PDB entry 6W2D | electron microscopy, 4.00 A resolution | chains m and r of the 21 polymer chains in the assembly

== Chain m (and r) ==
Name: Triplex capsid protein 2
From: Epstein-Barr virus (strain B95-8)
Notes: chain r of this document is another copy of the same molecule, construct and numbering; everything in this record applies to it too
UniProt: P25214 (TRX2_EBVB9); residues 1-301 here = UniProt positions 1-301
Sequence (301 residues; row label = number of the first residue in the row):
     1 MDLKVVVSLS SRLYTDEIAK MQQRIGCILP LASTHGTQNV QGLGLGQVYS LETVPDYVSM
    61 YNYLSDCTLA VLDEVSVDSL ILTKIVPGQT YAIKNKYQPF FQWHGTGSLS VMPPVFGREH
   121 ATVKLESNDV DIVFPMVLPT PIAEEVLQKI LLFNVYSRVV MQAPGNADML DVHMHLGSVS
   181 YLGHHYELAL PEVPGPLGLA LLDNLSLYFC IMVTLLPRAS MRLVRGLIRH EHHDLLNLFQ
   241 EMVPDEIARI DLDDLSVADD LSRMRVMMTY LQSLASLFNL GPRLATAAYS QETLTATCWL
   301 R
Disordered / not traced: 300-301

== Interface between chain m and chain r ==
Pairs across the interface (104):
  T106(m) - D66(r)
  E144(m) - Q272(r)
  E145(m) - R265(r)  salt bridge
  E145(m) - T269(r)
  Q148(m) - R265(r)  hydrogen bond (side chain-backbone)
  Q148(m) - M268(r)
  Q148(m) - T269(r)  hydrogen bond (side chain-backbone)
  K149(m) - R265(r)
  L152(m) - M264(r)  hydrophobic
  V155(m) - L223(r)  hydrophobic
  V155(m) - L227(r)  hydrophobic
  Y156(m) - R222(r)  hydrogen bond
  Y156(m) - L261(r)  hydrophobic
  Y156(m) - M264(r)
  R158(m) - G226(r)
  R158(m) - R229(r)
  V159(m) - G226(r)
  D168(m) - V257(r)
  H175(m) - L261(r)
  L199(m) - L227(r)
  L199(m) - R229(r)
  L199(m) - E231(r)
  L202(m) - L227(r)
  D203(m) - L227(r)
  D203(m) - H232(r)
  D203(m) - H233(r)  hydrogen bond (side chain-backbone)
  S206(m) - V224(r)
  S206(m) - L227(r)
  S206(m) - L236(r)
  L207(m) - L236(r)  hydrophobic
  L207(m) - F239(r)  hydrophobic
  F209(m) - L216(r)  hydrophobic
  F209(m) - S220(r)
  F209(m) - L223(r)  hydrophobic
  F209(m) - M268(r)  hydrophobic
  F209(m) - L271(r)  hydrophobic
  C210(m) - F239(r)  hydrogen bond (side chain-backbone)
  I211(m) - F239(r)  hydrophobic
  V213(m) - S220(r)
  V213(m) - I247(r)  hydrophobic
  T214(m) - M242(r)
  L216(m) - V213(r)  hydrophobic
  L216(m) - L216(r)  hydrophobic
  A219(m) - V155(r)  hydrophobic
  A219(m) - Y156(r)  hydrophobic
  A219(m) - V159(r)
  S220(m) - C210(r)  hydrogen bond
  S220(m) - V213(r)
  R222(m) - N166(r)  hydrogen bond
  L223(m) - V155(r)
  L223(m) - R158(r)
  L223(m) - V159(r)  hydrophobic
  L223(m) - C210(r)  hydrophobic
  V224(m) - C210(r)  hydrophobic
  V224(m) - T214(r)
  G226(m) - Q162(r)
  H230(m) - Q162(r)  hydrogen bond
  H233(m) - L207(r)
  L235(m) - N204(r)
  L235(m) - L207(r)  hydrophobic
  L235(m) - Y208(r)  hydrophobic
  L235(m) - I211(r)
  L235(m) - Y270(r)
  L236(m) - I211(r)  hydrophobic
  L238(m) - R263(r)
  F239(m) - I211(r)  hydrophobic
  F239(m) - L215(r)  hydrophobic
  P244(m) - R218(r)
  D245(m) - R218(r)
  E246(m) - P217(r)
  E246(m) - R218(r)  salt bridge
  E246(m) - I250(r)
  I247(m) - T214(r)
  R249(m) - E246(r)  salt bridge
  I250(m) - E246(r)
  L255(m) - Y156(r)
  L255(m) - N166(r)
  V257(m) - H175(r)
  D260(m) - L152(r)
  D260(m) - Y156(r)  hydrogen bond
  L261(m) - K149(r)
  L261(m) - L152(r)  hydrophobic
  L261(m) - L176(r)  hydrophobic
  M264(m) - Q148(r)
  M264(m) - L152(r)  hydrophobic
  M264(m) - F209(r)  hydrophobic
  R265(m) - E145(r)  salt bridge
  R265(m) - Q148(r)
  M267(m) - F209(r)  hydrophobic
  M268(m) - E144(r)
  M268(m) - Q148(r)
  M268(m) - F278(r)  hydrophobic
  L271(m) - A275(r)
  L271(m) - F278(r)  hydrophobic
  Q272(m) - E144(r)  hydrogen bond
  Q272(m) - F278(r)
  Q272(m) - N279(r)
  L274(m) - L271(r)  hydrophobic
  A275(m) - A275(r)  hydrophobic
  A275(m) - N279(r)
  F278(m) - M268(r)  hydrophobic
  F278(m) - L271(r)  hydrophobic
  F278(m) - Q272(r)
  W299(m) - P87(r)  hydrophobic
Interface residues without a listed pair, chain m (64 interface residues in all): G107, L176, L205, M212, P217, M221, L227, S256, A258
Interface residues without a listed pair, chain r (66 interface residues in all): V172, M212, L235, V243, P244, D260, V266, M267, L274, S276

== Overview ==
64 residues of chain m face 66 of chain r across their interface, with 10 hydrogen bonds and 4 salt bridges.
Among the polar pairs are E145(m)-R265(r), E246(m)-R218(r) and R249(m)-E246(r).
Chain m and chain r are both Triplex capsid protein 2 (Epstein-Barr virus (strain B95-8)); the structure,
Structures of Capsid and Capsid-Associated Tegument Complex inside the Epstein-Barr Virus, was determined by
electron microscopy, deposited together with 6W19 and 6W2E.
